Entry 7KAN (electron microscopy, 3.70 A resolution); this record covers chains A and E of the 6 polymer chains in the assembly.

== Chain A ==
Name: Protein transport channel Sec61 complex, alpha subunit (Sec61)
From: Thermomyces lanuginosus
Amino-acid sequence (480 residues; row label = number of the first residue in the row):
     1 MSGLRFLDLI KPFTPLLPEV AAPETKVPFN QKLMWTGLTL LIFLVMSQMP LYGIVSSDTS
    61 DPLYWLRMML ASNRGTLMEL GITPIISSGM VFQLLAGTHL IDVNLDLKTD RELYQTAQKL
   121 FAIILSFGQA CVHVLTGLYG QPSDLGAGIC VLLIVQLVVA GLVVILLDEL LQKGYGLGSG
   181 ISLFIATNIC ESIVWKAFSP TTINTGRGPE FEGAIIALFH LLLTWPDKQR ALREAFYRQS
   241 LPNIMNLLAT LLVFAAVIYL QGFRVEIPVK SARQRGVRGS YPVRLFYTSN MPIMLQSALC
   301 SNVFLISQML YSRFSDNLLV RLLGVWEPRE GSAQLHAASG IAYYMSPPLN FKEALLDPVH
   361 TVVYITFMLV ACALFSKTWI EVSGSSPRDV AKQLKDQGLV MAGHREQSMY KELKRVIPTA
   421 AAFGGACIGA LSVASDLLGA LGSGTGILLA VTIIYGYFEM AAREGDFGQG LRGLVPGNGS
Not modelled in the structure: 1-8, 100-105, 329-334, 467-480

== Chain E ==
Name: Protein transport protein Sec66/Sec71
From: Thermomyces lanuginosus
Amino-acid sequence (243 residues; numbered 1 to 243; the number before each row is that of its first residue):
     1 MDWLTLVVPF AYLGVLIGCL ATFSSLYRRR KAAKAASLEP WFPPHLQRDI YHSLLHLDQQ
    61 QQNEKKTRVP ETVLKAALLR RAAEDIKRVM AIREQKQALA LLLQRGSVGD ELWQRFLRAE
   121 KEMEDEVRDV VAEANSYAPN WGQVIFQSAR EMDANATYRA RMEEYQATVA EERAWWDKKR
   181 ASIQEGFMKE LDAEKERPAT AASTATNTTS TTSDDDAVLV EAEKEGTSSP APGKKKKKGK
   241 KGS
Not modelled in the structure: 1-2, 62-67, 181-243

== How chain A and chain E interact ==
Residue-residue contacts (5; chain A residue first):
  Gly-148(A) / Thr-5(E)
  Gly-148(A) / Pro-9(E)
  Val-151(A) / Pro-9(E)  hydrophobic
  Leu-152(A) / Val-8(E)  hydrophobic
  Leu-152(A) / Pro-9(E)
Other interface residues (no listed pair), chain A (7 interface residues in all): Thr-25, Ala-147, Val-155, Val-159
Other interface residues (no listed pair), chain E (6 interface residues in all): Tyr-12, Leu-13, Leu-103

== Summary ==
7 residues of chain A face 6 of chain E across their interface.
Here chain A is Protein transport channel Sec61 complex, alpha subunit (Sec61) and chain E is Protein
transport protein Sec66/Sec71, both from Thermomyces lanuginosus. Entry 7KAN (Cryo-EM structure of the Sec
complex from T. lanuginosus, Sec62-lacking mutant (Delta Sec62)) was determined by electron microscopy (same
publication as 7KAH, 7KAI, 7KAJ, 7KAK, 7KAL, 7KAM and 8 further entries).
